PDB entry 3G2V | X-ray diffraction, 2.10 A resolution | chains A and C

# Chain A
Protein: ADP-ribosylation factor-binding protein GGA1
From: Homo sapiens
Notes: fragment: VHS Domain (N-terminal domain)
Reference sequence: Q9UJY5 (GGA1_HUMAN); residues 1-147 here = UniProt positions 1-147
Chain sequence (149 residues; numbered -1 to 147; the number before each row is that of its first residue; numbers below 1 keep their minus sign (Gly-1 is residue -1)):
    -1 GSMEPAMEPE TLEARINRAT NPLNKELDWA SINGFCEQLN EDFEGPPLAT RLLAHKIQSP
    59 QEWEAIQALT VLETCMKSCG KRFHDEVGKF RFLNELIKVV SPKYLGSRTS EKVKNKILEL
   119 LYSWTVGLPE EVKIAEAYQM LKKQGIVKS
Not modelled in the structure: -1 to 6, 147
Differences from the reference sequence: expression tag (-1 to 0)
Cystine bridges: Cys34-Cys73
UniProt features mapped onto this chain:
  - modified residue: Met1 (N-acetylmethionine)
  - mutagenesis: Asn92 (N92A: Abolishes interaction with IGF2R)

# Chain C
Protein: C-terminal fragment of Sortilin
Reference sequence: Q99523 (SORT_HUMAN); residues 0-12 here correspond to UniProt positions 819-831 (UniProt number = residue number + 819)
Chain sequence (13 residues; numbered 0 to 12; the number before each row is that of its first residue; numbering starts at 0):
     0 SGYHDDSDED LLE
Not modelled in the structure: 0-3
Modified positions: Ser6 (phosphoserine; SEP)

# Chain A / chain C interface
Residue-residue contacts (23; chain A residue first):
  Lys87(A) with Asp4(C), hydrogen bond (side chain-backbone); Asp7(C)
  Phe88(A) with Asp7(C), hydrogen bond (backbone-side chain); Glu8(C); Leu10(C)
  Arg89(A) with Ser6(C); Asp7(C), hydrogen bond (backbone-side chain); Glu8(C)
  Asn92(A) with Glu8(C), hydrogen bond; Asp9(C), hydrogen bond (side chain-backbone); Leu10(C); Leu11(C), hydrogen bond (side chain-backbone)
  Ile95(A) with Leu10(C), hydrophobic; Leu11(C)
  Lys96(A) with Leu11(C)
  Lys101(A) with Glu12(C)
  Tyr102(A) with Leu11(C); Glu12(C), hydrogen bond (side chain-backbone)
  Lys131(A) with Asp7(C), salt bridge
  Glu134(A) with Leu10(C)
  Met138(A) with Leu10(C), hydrophobic; Leu11(C); Glu12(C)
Also at the interface, not in a pair above, chain A (13 interface residues in all): Ala135, Gln142

# Summary
The interface between chain A and chain C involves 13 residues on one side and 8 on the other; the contacts
include 7 hydrogen bonds and 1 salt bridge. Polar contacts include Lys131(A)-Asp7(C), Lys87(A)-Asp4(C) and
Phe88(A)-Asp7(C).
Chain A is ADP-ribosylation factor-binding protein GGA1 (Homo sapiens) and chain C is C-terminal fragment of
Sortilin; the structure, VHS Domain of human GGA1 complexed with Sotilin C-terminal Phosphopeptide, was
determined by X-ray diffraction together with 3G2S, 3G2T and 3G2W from the same study.
